PDB entry 4GG6 | X-ray diffraction, 3.20 A resolution | chains A and B of the 5 polymer chains in the assembly

# Chain A
Protein: HLA class II histocompatibility antigen, DQ alpha 1 chain
From: Homo sapiens
Notes: fragment: extracellular domains
UniProt: P01909 (DQA1_HUMAN); residues -1 to 181 here correspond to UniProt positions 24-206 (UniProt number = residue number + 25)
Sequence (192 residues; row label = number of the first residue in the row; numbers below 1 keep their minus sign (Glu-1 is residue -1)):
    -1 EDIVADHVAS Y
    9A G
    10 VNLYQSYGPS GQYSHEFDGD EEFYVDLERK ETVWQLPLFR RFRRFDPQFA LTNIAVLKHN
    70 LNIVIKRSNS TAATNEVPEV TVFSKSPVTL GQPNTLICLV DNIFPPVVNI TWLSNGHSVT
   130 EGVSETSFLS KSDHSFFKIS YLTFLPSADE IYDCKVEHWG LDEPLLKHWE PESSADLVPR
Unresolved in the structure: -1, 158-159, 181-189
Construct notes: expression tag (182-189)
Cystine bridges: Cys107-Cys163
Covalent attachments: N-acetylglucosamine (NAG) linked to Asn78, Asn118
Curated features (UniProtKB/Swiss-Prot):
  - region: Glu179 to Glu181 (Connecting peptide)
  - glycosylation (N-linked (GlcNAc...) asparagine): Asn78, Asn118

# Chain B
Protein: HLA class II histocompatibility antigen, DQ beta 1 chain
From: Homo sapiens
Notes: fragment: extracellular domains
UniProt: P01920 (DQB1_HUMAN); residues 1-192 here correspond to UniProt positions 33-224 (UniProt number = residue number + 32)
Sequence (215 residues; each row starts with the number of its first residue; numbers below 1 keep their minus sign (Gly-14 is residue -14)):
   -14 GGGGSIEGRG SGGGSRDSPE DFVYQFKGMC YFTNGTERVR LVTRYIYNRE EYARFDSDVG
    46 VYRAVTPLGP PAAEYWNSQK EVLERTRAEL DTVCRHNYQL ELRTTLQRRV EPTVTISPSR
   106 TEALNHHNLL VCSVTDFYPA QIKVRWFRND QEETTGVVST PLIRNGDWTF QILVMLEMTP
   166 QRGDVYTCHV EHPSLQNPII VEWRAQSSSA DLVPR
Unresolved in the structure: -14 to 2, 105-113, 133-137, 163-171, 189-200
Construct notes: expression tag (-14 to 0, 193-200)
Cystine bridges: Cys15-Cys79, Cys117-Cys173
Curated features (UniProtKB/Swiss-Prot):
  - region: Arg189 to Ser192 (Connecting peptide)
  - glycosylation: Asn19 (N-linked (GlcNAc...) asparagine)
Reported in the primary citation:
  - conformationally variable residues (side-chain flip): Val67, Arg70

# Chain A / chain B interface
Contacting residue pairs (128):
  Asp0(A) with Tyr16(B); Arg25(B), hydrogen bond (backbone-side chain); Arg29(B)
  Ile1(A) with Tyr16(B), hydrophobic
  Ala3(A) with Phe17(B); Thr18(B)
  Asp4(A) with Phe17(B), hydrogen bond (backbone-backbone); Thr18(B); Asn19(B), hydrogen bond (side chain-backbone)
  His5(A) with Cys15(B); Tyr16(B); Phe17(B), hydrogen bond (backbone-backbone); Leu91(B)
  Val6(A) with Cys15(B); Tyr16(B), hydrophobic
  Ala7(A) with Gly13(B); Met14(B); Cys15(B), hydrogen bond (backbone-backbone)
  Ser8(A) with Gly13(B); Met14(B)
  Tyr9(A) with Gly13(B), hydrogen bond (backbone-backbone); Cys15(B), hydrophobic; Val78(B), hydrophobic; Asn82(B); Glu86(B), hydrogen bond
  Gly9A(A) with Phe11(B); Lys12(B); Gly13(B), hydrogen bond (backbone-backbone)
  Val10(A) with Phe11(B)
  Asn11(A) with Gln10(B); Phe11(B), hydrogen bond (backbone-backbone)
  Leu12(A) with Val8(B), hydrophobic; Tyr9(B)
  Tyr13(A) with Val8(B); Tyr9(B), hydrogen bond (backbone-backbone)
  Gln14(A) with Asp6(B); Phe7(B); Val8(B)
  Ser15(A) with Asp6(B), hydrogen bond; Phe7(B), hydrogen bond (side chain-backbone)
  Tyr16(A) with Pro4(B), hydrophobic; Glu5(B); Asp6(B), hydrogen bond (backbone-side chain)
  Phe26(A) with Glu86(B); Thr90(B); Trp153(B)
  Asp27(A) with Arg149(B), hydrogen bond (backbone-side chain)
  Gly28(A) with Arg149(B)
  Asp29(A) with Tyr123(B); Arg149(B), salt bridge; Trp153(B); Phe155(B)
  Glu30(A) with Trp153(B), hydrogen bond (backbone-side chain)
  Glu31(A) with Glu86(B); Thr90(B); Trp153(B)
  Leu45(A) with Arg93(B); Trp153(B)
  Leu47(A) with Thr89(B)
  Phe48(A) with Thr89(B); Thr90(B); Trp153(B), hydrophobic
  Arg52(A) with Leu85(B); Glu86(B), salt bridge; Thr89(B), hydrogen bond; Thr90(B), hydrogen bond
  Leu66(A) with Tyr9(B), hydrophobic; Phe11(B), hydrophobic
  Asn69(A) with Tyr9(B), hydrogen bond
  Leu70(A) with Phe7(B); Val8(B); Tyr9(B), hydrophobic
  Val73(A) with Tyr9(B), hydrophobic; Tyr32(B), hydrophobic; Tyr37(B); Leu53(B), hydrophobic
  Ile74(A) with Phe7(B), hydrophobic; Tyr32(B)
  Arg76(A) with Leu53(B), hydrogen bond (side chain-backbone); Pro56(B)
  Ser77(A) with Tyr32(B), hydrogen bond; Leu53(B)
  Ser79(A) with Phe7(B)
  Thr80(A) with Phe7(B); Tyr32(B), hydrogen bond (backbone-side chain); Asn33(B), hydrogen bond (backbone-side chain)
  Ala81(A) with Asp6(B); Phe7(B); Asn33(B)
  Ala82(A) with Asp6(B), hydrogen bond (backbone-backbone); Asn33(B)
  Asn84(A) with Ser3(B), hydrogen bond
  Glu85(A) with Arg34(B), salt bridge
  Phe92(A) with Ile148(B), hydrophobic; Asn150(B); Gln156(B)
  Ser93(A) with Gln156(B), hydrogen bond (backbone-side chain)
  Lys94(A) with Thr120(B); Asp121(B), salt bridge; Asp152(B), salt bridge; Thr154(B), hydrogen bond; Gln156(B)
  Ile106(A) with Asn150(B)
  Phe113(A) with Val8(B), hydrophobic; Gln10(B); Asn33(B); Arg34(B)
  Pro114(A) with Asp6(B); Val8(B), hydrophobic
  Thr135(A) with Gly151(B)
  Ser139(A) with Lys12(B)
  Lys140(A) with Lys12(B), hydrogen bond (backbone-side chain)
  Asp142(A) with Arg34(B), hydrogen bond (backbone-side chain)
  His143(A) with Gln10(B), hydrogen bond (backbone-side chain); Lys12(B), hydrogen bond; Ile31(B); Arg34(B); Glu36(B), salt bridge
  Phe145(A) with Gln10(B)
  Ile148(A) with Arg149(B); Asn150(B); Gly151(B)
  Tyr150(A) with Asn150(B), hydrogen bond (side chain-backbone); Gly151(B), hydrogen bond (side chain-backbone); Asp152(B)
  Trp168(A) with Ser3(B); Pro4(B); Asp6(B)
Interface residues without a listed pair, chain A (61 interface residues in all): Gln44, Phe51, Pro96, Pro115, Val116, Ser144
Interface residues without a listed pair, chain B (51 interface residues in all): Tyr30, Ala57, Thr100, Ser118

# In short
The interface between chain A and chain B involves 61 residues on one side and 51 on the other; the contacts
include 32 hydrogen bonds and 6 salt bridges. Polar contacts include Asp29(A)-Arg149(B), Arg52(A)-Glu86(B) and
Glu85(A)-Arg34(B). N-acetylglucosamine is covalently linked to Asn78(A) and Asn118(A). The paper reports
conformational variability at Val67(B) and Arg70(B).
Here chain A is HLA class II histocompatibility antigen, DQ alpha 1 chain and chain B is HLA class II
histocompatibility antigen, DQ beta 1 chain, both from Homo sapiens. Entry 4GG6 (Protein complex) was
determined by X-ray diffraction, deposited together with 4GG8.
